9DR1 - chains H and I of the 8 polymer chains in the assembly; structure by electron microscopy, 3.70 A resolution.

Chain H:
Protein: DNA-directed RNA polymerase subunit alpha
Source organism: Escherichia coli
Notes: EC 2.7.7.6
Reference sequence: P0A7Z6 (RPOA_ECO57); residues 5-234 here = UniProt positions 5-234
Chain sequence (231 residues; each row starts with the number of its first residue):
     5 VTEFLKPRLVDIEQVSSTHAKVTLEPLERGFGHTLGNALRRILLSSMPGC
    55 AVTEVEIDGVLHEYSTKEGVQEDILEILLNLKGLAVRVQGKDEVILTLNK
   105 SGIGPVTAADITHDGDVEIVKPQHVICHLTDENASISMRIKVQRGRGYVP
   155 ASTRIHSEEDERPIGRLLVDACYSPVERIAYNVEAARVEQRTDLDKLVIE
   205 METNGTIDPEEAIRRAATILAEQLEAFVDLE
Disordered / not traced: 159-169
Construct notes: expression tag (235)

Chain I:
Protein: DNA-directed RNA polymerase subunit beta
Source organism: Escherichia coli
Reference sequence: C3SIA7 (C3SIA7_ECOLX); numbering as in UniProt (aligned over 2-1341)
Chain sequence (1340 residues; numbered 2 to 1341; the number before each row is that of its first residue):
     2 VYSYTEKKRIRKDFGKRPQVLDVPYLLSIQLDSFQKFIEQDPEGQYGLEA
    52 AFRSVFPIQSYSGNSELQYVSYRLGEPVFDVQECQIRGVTYSAPLRVKLR
   102 LVIYEREAPEGTVKDIKEQEVYMGEIPLMTDNGTFVINGTERVIVSQLHR
   152 SPGVFFDSDKGKTHSSGKVLYNARIIPYRGSWLDFEFDPKDNLFVRIDRR
   202 RKLPATIILRALNYTTEQILDLFFEKVIFEIRDNKLQMELVPERLRGETA
   252 SFDIEANGKVYVEKGRRITARHIRQLEKDDVKLIEVPVEYIAGKVVAKDY
   302 IDESTGELICAANMELSLDLLAKLSQSGHKRIETLFTNDLDHGPYISETL
   352 RVDPTNDRLSALVEIYRMMRPGEPPTREAAESLFENLFFSEDRYDLSAVG
   402 RMKFNRSLLREEIEGSGILSKDDIIDVMKKLIDIRNGKGEVDDIDHLGNR
   452 RIRSVGEMAENQFRVGLVRVERAVKERLSLGDLDTLMPQDMINAKPISAA
   502 VKEFFGSSQLSQFMDQNNPLSEITHKRRISALGPGGLTRERAGFEVRDVH
   552 PTHYGRVCPIETPEGPNIGLINSLSVYAQTNEYGFLETPYRKVTDGVVTD
   602 EIHYLSAIEEGNYVIAQANSNLDEEGHFVEDLVTCRSKGESSLFSRDQVD
   652 YMDVSTQQVVSVGASLIPFLEHDDANRALMGANMQRQAVPTLRADKPLVG
   702 TGMERAVAVDSGVTAVAKRGGVVQYVDASRIVIKVNEDEMYPGEAGIDIY
   752 NLTKYTRSNQNTCINQMPCVSLGEPVERGDVLADGPSTDLGELALGQNMR
   802 VAFMPWNGYNFEDSILVSERVVQEDRFTTIHIQELACVSRDTKLGPEEIT
   852 ADIPNVGEAALSKLDESGIVYIGAEVTGGDILVGKVTPKGETQLTPEEKL
   902 LRAIFGEKASDVKDSSLRVPNGVSGTVIDVQVFTRDGVEKDKRALEIEEM
   952 QLKQAKKDLSEELQILEAGLFSRIRAVLVAGGVEAEKLDKLPRDRWLELG
  1002 LTDEEKQNQLEQLAEQYDELKHEFEKKLEAKRRKITQGDDLAPGVLKIVK
  1052 VYLAVKRRIQPGDKMAGRHGNKGVISKINPIEDMPYDENGTPVDIVLNPL
  1102 GVPSRMNIGQILETHLGMAAKGIGDKINAMLKQQQEVAKLREFIQRAYDL
  1152 GADVRQKVDLSTFSDEEVMRLAENLRKGMPIATPVFDGAKEAEIKELLKL
  1202 GDLPTSGQIRLYDGRTGEQFERPVTVGYMYMLKLNHLVDDKMHARSTGSY
  1252 SLVTQQPLGGKAQFGGQRFGEMEVWALEAYGAAYTLQEMLTVKSDDVNGR
  1302 TKMYKNIVDGNHQMEPGMPESFNVLLKEIRSLGINIELED
Disordered / not traced: 891-914

Interface between chain H and chain I:
Contacting residue pairs (6):
  Arg33(H) - Glu820(I)  salt bridge
  Arg33(H) - Pro1081(I)
  His37(H) - Arg1216(I)  hydrogen bond
  Asn41(H) - Arg1216(I)
  Asn41(H) - Thr1217(I)
  Arg45(H) - Glu1219(I)  salt bridge
Interface residues without a listed pair, chain H (5 interface residues in all): Tyr185
Interface residues without a listed pair, chain I (6 interface residues in all): Glu1083

Summary:
The interface between chain H and chain I involves 5 residues on one side and 6 on the other, with 1 hydrogen
bond and 2 salt bridges. Polar pairs include Arg33(H)-Glu820(I), Arg45(H)-Glu1219(I) and His37(H)-Arg1216(I).
Here chain H is DNA-directed RNA polymerase subunit alpha and chain I is DNA-directed RNA polymerase subunit
beta, both from Escherichia coli. Entry 9DR1 (E. coli RNA polymerase consensus volume with a bound fluoride
riboswitch in the ligand-bound state) was determined by electron microscopy.
